4D2J - chain A; structure by X-ray diffraction, 1.75 A resolution.

[Chain A]
Molecule: Fructose-bisphosphate aldolase
Source organism: Toxoplasma gondii
Notes: EC 4.1.2.13; fragment: f16bp aldolase, residues 7-422
Reference sequence: S8GE25 (S8GE25_TOXGO); residues 77-422 here = UniProt positions 77-422
Chain sequence (353 residues; each row starts with the number of its first residue):
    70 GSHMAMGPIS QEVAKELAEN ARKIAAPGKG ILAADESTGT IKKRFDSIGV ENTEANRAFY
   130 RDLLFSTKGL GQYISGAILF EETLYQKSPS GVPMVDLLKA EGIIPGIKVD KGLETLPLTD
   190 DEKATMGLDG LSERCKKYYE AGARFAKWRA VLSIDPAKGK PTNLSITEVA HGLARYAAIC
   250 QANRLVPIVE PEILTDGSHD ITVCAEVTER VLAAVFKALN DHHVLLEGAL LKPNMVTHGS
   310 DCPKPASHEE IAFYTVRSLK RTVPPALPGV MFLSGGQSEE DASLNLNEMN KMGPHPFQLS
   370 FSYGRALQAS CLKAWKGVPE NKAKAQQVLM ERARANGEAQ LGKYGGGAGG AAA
Unresolved in the structure: 70-78, 417-422
Covalent attachments: beta-mercaptoethanol (BME) linked to Cys311
Differences from the reference sequence: expression tag (70-76)

[In short]
Chain A is Fructose-bisphosphate aldolase (Toxoplasma gondii); the structure, Crystal structure of F16BP
Aldolase from Toxoplasma gondii (TgALD1), was determined by X-ray diffraction, deposited together with 4EIV
and 3QYQ.
